9CU0 - chains F and G of the 7 polymer chains in the assembly; structure by electron microscopy, 3.94 A resolution.

# Chain F
Protein: Nitrogenase iron protein 1
Organism: Azotobacter vinelandii
Notes: EC 1.18.6.1
UniProt: P00459 (NIFH1_AZOVI); residue numbers follow UniProt; this construct covers 1-290
Sequence (290 residues; numbered 1 to 290; the number before each row is that of its first residue):
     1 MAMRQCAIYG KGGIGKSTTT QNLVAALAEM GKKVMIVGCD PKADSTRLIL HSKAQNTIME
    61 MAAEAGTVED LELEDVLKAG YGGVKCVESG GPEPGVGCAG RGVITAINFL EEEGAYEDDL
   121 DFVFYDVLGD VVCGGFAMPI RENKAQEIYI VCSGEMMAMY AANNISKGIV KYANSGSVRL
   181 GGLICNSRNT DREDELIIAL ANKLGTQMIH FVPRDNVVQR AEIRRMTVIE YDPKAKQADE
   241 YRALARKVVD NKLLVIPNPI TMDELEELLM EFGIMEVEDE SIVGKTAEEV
Unresolved in the structure: 1, 82, 286-290
Curated features (UniProtKB/Swiss-Prot):
  - binding site (ATP): Gly10 to Ser17
  - binding site ([4Fe-4S] cluster): Cys98, Cys133
  - modified residue: Arg101 (ADP-ribosylarginine)
  - mutagenesis: Lys16 (K16Q/P: Loss of nitrogen fixation)
Ion coordination: Mg2+: Ser17 (together with ADP); 4Fe-4S cluster Fe: Cys98, Cys133 (shared with 2 residues of chain E)
Ligand contacts:
  - ADP (adenosine-5'-diphosphate): Gly12, Gly13, Ile14, Gly15, Lys16, Ser17, Thr18, Lys42, Asn186, Val212, Pro213, Arg214, Asp215, Val218, Gln219, Glu222, Gln237, Tyr241
  - 4Fe-4S cluster (SF4): Gly97, Cys98, Ala99, Gly100, Cys133, Gly134, Phe136

# Chain G
Protein: Protein FeSII
Organism: Azotobacter vinelandii
UniProt: Q44501 (FESII_AZOVI); residues 1-122 here = UniProt positions 1-122
Sequence (122 residues; each row starts with the number of its first residue):
     1 MATIYFSSPL MPHNKKVQAV AGKRSTLLGV AQENGVKIPF ECQDGNCGSC LVKITHLDGE
    61 RIKGMLLTDK ERNVLKSVGK LPKSEEERAA VRDLPPTYRL ACQTIVTDED LLVEFTGEPG
   121 GA
Unresolved in the structure: 1
Ion coordination: 2Fe-2S cluster Fe: Cys42, Cys47, Cys50, Cys102
Ligand contacts:
  - 2Fe-2S cluster (FES): Phe40, Glu41, Cys42, Gly45, Asn46, Cys47, Gly48, Ser49, Cys50, Leu100, Cys102
  - 4Fe-4S cluster (SF4): Pro119, Gly121, Ala122

# How chain F and chain G interact
Residue-residue contacts - 15 pairs, chain F then chain G:
  Gly97(F) with Glu118(G); Ala122(G)
  Cys98(F) with Glu118(G), hydrogen bond (backbone-side chain); Ala122(G)
  Arg101(F) with Thr116(G), hydrogen bond; Glu118(G), salt bridge
  Ile104(F) with Leu10(G), hydrophobic; Gly117(G)
  Asn108(F) with Leu10(G)
  Gly134(F) with Pro119(G)
  Arg141(F) with Pro39(G); Phe40(G); Glu41(G), salt bridge
  Glu142(F) with Lys37(G)
  Lys171(F) with Glu41(G), hydrogen bond (side chain-backbone)
Also at the interface, not in a pair above, chain F (10 interface residues in all): Tyr172
Also at the interface, not in a pair above, chain G (11 interface residues in all): Pro9

# Summary
10 residues of chain F and 11 residues of chain G are in contact; the contacts include 3 hydrogen bonds and 2
salt bridges. Polar pairs include Arg101(F)-Glu118(G), Arg141(F)-Glu41(G) and Cys98(F)-Glu118(G). 4Fe-4S
cluster is bound between chain F and chain G. Chain F binds ADP.
Here chain F is Nitrogenase iron protein 1 and chain G is Protein FeSII, both from Azotobacter vinelandii.
Entry 9CU0 (Azotobacter vinelandii 1:1:1 MoFeP:FeP:FeSII-Complex (C1 symmetry)) was determined by electron
microscopy together with 9CTZ, 9CU1 and 9CU2 from the same study.
